Entry 7PAT (electron microscopy, 9.20 A resolution (very low resolution: no residue pairs are listed; an interface is given only as per-side residue counts)); this record covers chains k and 3 of the 31 polymer chains in the assembly.

Chain k:
Protein: 50S ribosomal protein L15
Organism: Mycoplasma pneumoniae M129
UniProtKB: Q50300 (RL15_MYCPN); residue numbers follow UniProt; this construct covers 1-151
Amino-acid sequence (151 residues; numbered 1 to 151; the number before each row is that of its first residue):
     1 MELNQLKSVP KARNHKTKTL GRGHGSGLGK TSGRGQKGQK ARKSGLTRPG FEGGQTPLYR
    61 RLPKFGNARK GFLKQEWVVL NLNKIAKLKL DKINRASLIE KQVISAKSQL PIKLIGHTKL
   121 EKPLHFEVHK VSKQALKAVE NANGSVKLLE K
Disordered / not traced: 1-2, 151

Chain 3:
Molecule: 23S ribosomal RNA
Organism: Mycoplasma pneumoniae M129
Sequence (2907 nucleotides; numbered 1 to 2907; the number before each row is that of its first residue):
     1 UACAAUAAGU UACUAAGGGC UUAUGGUGGA UGCCUUGGCA CUAAUAGGCG AUGAAGGACG
    61 UGUUAACCUG CGAUAAGCUU CGGGUAGGUG GUAAGAACCU CAGAUCCGGA GAUUUCCGAA
   121 UGGAGCAAUC CGGUAGUUGG AAACAGCUAU CAUUAAUUGA UGAAUAAAUA GUCAAUUAAA
   181 GCAAUACGUG GUGAAGUGAA ACAUCUCAGU AGCCACAGGA AAAGAAAACG AAUGUGAUUC
   241 CGUGUGUAGU GGCGAGCGAA AGCGGAACAG GCCAAACUUA UCAUUAGAUA GGGGUUGUAG
   301 GGCUUGCAAU GUGGACUUGA AAACGAUAGA AGAAGCUGUU GGAAAGCAGC GCGCAAAAGG
   361 GUGAUAGCCC CGUAUUUGAA AUUGUUUUCA UACCUAGCGA GAUCCCUGAG UAGCUCGGAA
   421 AACGUUAUUU UGAGUGAAUC UGCCCAGACC AUUGGGUAAG CCUAAAUACU AAUUAGUGAC
   481 CGAUAGCGAA ACAGUACCGU GAGGGAAAGG UGAAAAGAAC CCAGAGAUGG GAGUGAAAUA
   541 GAUUCUGAAA CCAUAUGCCU ACAACGUGUC AGAGCACAUU AAUGUGUGAU GGCGUGCGUU
   601 UUGAAGUAUG AGCCGGCGAG UUAUGAUAGC AAGCGUUAGU UAACCAGGAG AUGGGGAGCU
   661 GUAGCGAAAG CGAGUUUUAA AAGAGCGUUU GUUUGUUAUU AUAGACCCGA AACGGGUUGA
   721 GCUAGUCAUG AGCAGGUUGA AGGUUGAGUA ACAUCAACUG GAGGACCGAA CCGACUCUCG
   781 UUGAAACGAU AGCGGAUGAC UUGUGAUUAG GGGUGAAAUU CCAAUCGAAA UCCGUGAUAG
   841 CUGGUUCUCG UCGAAAUAGC UUUAAGGCUA GCGUGAGAUC ACAAAUAAGU GGAGGUAAAG
   901 CUACUGAAUG UAUGAUGGCG CCACCUAGGC GUACUGAAUA CAAUUAAACU CUGAAUGCCA
   961 UUUAUUUUAU UCUCGCAGUC AGACAGUGGG GGAUAAGCUU CAUUGUCAAG AGGGGAAGAG
  1021 CCCAGAUCAU UAAAUAAGGU CCCCAAAAUA UACUAAGUGG AAAAGGAUGU GAAAGUGCUA
  1081 AAACAGCAAG GAUGUUGGCU UAGAAGCAGC CAUCGUUUAA AGAGUGCGUA ACAGCUCACU
  1141 UGUCGAGUGU UUUUGCGCCG AAGAUGUAAC GGGGCUAAGU AUAUUACCGA AUUUAUGGAU
  1201 AAGAUUUAUA UCUUGUGGUA GACGAGCGUU GUAUUGGAGU UGAAGUCAAA GCGUGAGCAU
  1261 UGGUGGAUCC AAUACAAGUG AGAAUGCCGG CAUGAGUAAC GCUUGGGAGU GAGAAUCUCC
  1321 CAAACCGAUU GACUAAGGUU UCCUGGACCA GGGUCGUCCU UCCAGGGUUA GUCUGGACCU
  1381 AAGCUGAGGC UGAAAAGCGU AGGCGAUGGA CAACAGGUUA AUAUUCCUGU ACUUACAGUU
  1441 AGACUGAUGG AGUGACAAAG AAGGUUUUCC ACCCCCAUAA UUGGAUUUGG GGAUAAAUCA
  1501 UAAGGUGGUA CAAUAGGCAA AUCCGUUGUG CAUAACAUUG AGUGAUGAUG UCGAGUGAAU
  1561 GAGUGAUCAA GUAGCGAAGG UGGUAUUAAU CAUGCUUUCA AGAAAAGCUU CUAGGGUUAA
  1621 UCUAGCUGUA ACCAGUACCG AGAACGAACA CACGUAGUCA AGGAGAGGAU CCUAAGGUUA
  1681 GCGAGUGAAC UAUAGCCAAG GAACUCUGCA AAUUAACCCC GUAAGUUAGC GAGAAGGGGU
  1741 GCUUAUGUAA AAGUAAGCCG CAGUGAAGAA CGAGGGGGGA CUGUUUAACU AAAACACAAC
  1801 UCUAUGCCAA ACCGUAAGGU GAUGUAUAUG GGGUGACACC UGCCCAGUGC UGGAAGGUUA
  1861 AAGAAGGAGG UUAGCGCAAG CGAAGCUUUU AACUGAAGCC CCAGUGAACG GCGGCCGUAA
  1921 CUAUAACGGU CCUAAGGUAG CGAAAUUCCU AGUCGGGUAA AUUCCGUCCC GCUUGAAUGG
  1981 UGUAACCAUC UCUUGACUGU CUCGGCUAUA GACUCGGUGA AAUCCAGGUA CGGGUGAAGA
  2041 CACCCGUUAG GCGCAACGGG ACGGAAAGAC CCCGUGAAGC UUUACUGUAG CUUAAUAUUG
  2101 AUCAGGACAU UAUCAUGUAG AGAAUAGGUA GGAGCAAUCG AUGCAAGUUC GCUAGGACUU
  2161 GUUGAUGCGA AAGGUGGAAU ACUACCCUUG GUUGUGUGCU GUUCUAAUUG GUAACUGUUA
  2221 UCCAGUUUCA AGACAGUGUU AGGUGGGCAG UUUGACUGGG GCGGUCGCCU CCUAAAAGGU
  2281 AACGGAGGCG UACAAAGGUA CCUUCAGUAC GGUUGGAAAU CGUAUGUAGA GUGUAAUGGU
  2341 GUAAGGGUGC UUGACUGUGA GACAUACAGG UCGAACAGGU GAGAAAUCAG GUCAUAGUGA
  2401 UCCGGUGGUC CAGUAUGGAA UGGCCAUCGC UCAACGGAUA AAAGCUACUC CGGGGAUAAC
  2461 AGGCUGAUAC UGCCCAAGAG UUCAUAUCGA CGGCAGUGUU UGGCACCUCG AUGUCGACUC
  2521 AUCUCAUCCU CGAGCUGAAG CAGGUUCGAA GGGUUCGGCU GUUCGCCGAU UAAAGAGAUA
  2581 CGUGAGUUGG GUUCAAACCG UCGUGAGACA GGUUGGUCCC UAUCUAUUGU GCCCGUAGGA
  2641 AGAUUGAAGA GUGUUGCUUC UAGUACGAGA GGACCGAAGC GAGGACACCU CUUAUGCUCC
  2701 AGUUGUAGCG CCAGCUGCAC CGCUGGGUAG UAACGUGUCU AUUAGAUAAA CGCUGAAAGC
  2761 AUCUAAGUGU GAAACUAUCU CAAAGAUUAA UCUUCCCAUU UCGCAAGAAA GUAAGAGCCG
  2821 UCAAAGACGA UGACGUUGAU AGGUUACAGG UGUAAGCAUA GUGAUAUGUU GAGCUGAGUA
  2881 AUACUAAUUG CUCGAGGACU UAUUGGA
Disordered / not traced: 1-7, 923-927, 1560-1569, 2901-2907

How chain k and chain 3 interact:
At this resolution (9 A) residue pairs are not listed: 83 residues of chain k and 102 of chain 3 lie at the interface.

Overview:
The interface between chain k and chain 3 involves 83 residues on one side and 102 on the other.
Here chain k is 50S ribosomal protein L15 and chain 3 is 23S ribosomal RNA, both from Mycoplasma pneumoniae
M129. Entry 7PAT (free 50S in untreated Mycoplasma pneumoniae cells) was determined by electron microscopy
together with 7OOC, 7OOD, 7P6Z, 7PAH, 7PAI, 7PAJ and 23 further entries from the same study.
